5AAW - chains A and C; structure by X-ray diffraction, 3.27 A resolution.

== Chain A ==
Molecule: SCFV513
From: Mus musculus
Notes: fragment: scfv; antibody fragment or engineered binder
Chain sequence (252 residues; each row starts with the number of its first residue; note: 1 number in that range is skipped by the numbering (no residue carries it; nothing is unmodelled there)):
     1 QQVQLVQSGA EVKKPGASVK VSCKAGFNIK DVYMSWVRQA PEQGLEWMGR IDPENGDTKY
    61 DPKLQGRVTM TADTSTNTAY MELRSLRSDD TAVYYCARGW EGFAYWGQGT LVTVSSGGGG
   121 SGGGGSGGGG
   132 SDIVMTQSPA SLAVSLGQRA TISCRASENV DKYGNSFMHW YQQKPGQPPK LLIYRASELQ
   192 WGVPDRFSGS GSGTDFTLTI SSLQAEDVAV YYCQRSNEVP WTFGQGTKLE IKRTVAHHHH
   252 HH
Not modelled in the structure: 1, 117-130, 245-253
Disulfide bonds: C23-C96, C155-C224

== Chain C ==
Molecule: Dengue serotype 4 envelope protein domain 3
From: Dengue virus
Notes: fragment: d3
Chain sequence (115 residues; each row starts with the number of its first residue):
   292 MRIKGMSYTM CSGKFSIDKE MAETQHGTTV VKVKYEGAGA PCKVPIEIRD VNKEKVVGRI
   352 ISSTPLAENT NSVTNIELEP PFGDSYIVIG VGNSALTLHW FRKGSSIGKH HHHHH
Not modelled in the structure: 292-298, 395-406
Disulfide bonds: C302-C333

== Interface between chain A and chain C ==
Residue-residue contacts (46; chain A residue first):
  Q2(A) - N362(C)
  Q4(A) - N362(C)  hydrogen bond
  K30(A) - K310(C)  hydrogen bond (backbone-side chain)
  D31(A) - K310(C)
  D31(A) - K323(C)  salt bridge
  D31(A) - V364(C)
  D31(A) - N366(C)
  V32(A) - D309(C)
  V32(A) - K310(C)
  Y33(A) - D309(C)
  Y33(A) - K310(C)
  Y33(A) - E311(C)  hydrogen bond (side chain-backbone)
  D52(A) - K310(C)  salt bridge
  E54(A) - K310(C)
  E54(A) - K323(C)  salt bridge
  R98(A) - D309(C)  salt bridge
  R98(A) - K325(C)
  R98(A) - N362(C)  hydrogen bond (side chain-backbone)
  R98(A) - V364(C)
  W100(A) - I308(C)  hydrophobic
  W100(A) - D309(C)
  W100(A) - K310(C)
  W100(A) - E311(C)
  E101(A) - S307(C)
  E101(A) - I308(C)  hydrogen bond (side chain-backbone)
  Y105(A) - K325(C)
  Y105(A) - N362(C)  hydrogen bond
  K163(A) - E311(C)  salt bridge
  Y164(A) - E311(C)
  Y164(A) - M312(C)  hydrogen bond (side chain-backbone)
  Y164(A) - T388(C)
  Y164(A) - L389(C)
  Y164(A) - H390(C)  hydrogen bond (backbone-backbone)
  Y164(A) - W391(C)  hydrophobic
  N166(A) - L387(C)
  N166(A) - T388(C)  hydrogen bond (side chain-backbone)
  Y185(A) - K305(C)  hydrogen bond
  Y185(A) - E327(C)
  R186(A) - F306(C)  hydrogen bond (side chain-backbone)
  R186(A) - S307(C)
  R186(A) - L387(C)
  E189(A) - K305(C)
  E189(A) - S385(C)
  L190(A) - K305(C)  hydrogen bond (backbone-side chain)
  Q191(A) - E327(C)
  W192(A) - E327(C)
Also at the interface, not in a pair above, chain A (24 interface residues in all): G99, G165, F168
Also at the interface, not in a pair above, chain C (21 interface residues in all): T361

== In short ==
24 residues of chain A face 21 of chain C across their interface; the contacts include 12 hydrogen bonds and 5
salt bridges. Polar contacts include D31(A)-K323(C), D52(A)-K310(C) and E54(A)-K323(C).
Here chain A is SCFV513 (Mus musculus) and chain C is Dengue serotype 4 envelope protein domain 3 (Dengue
virus). Entry 5AAW (Structure of a redesigned cross-reactive antibody to dengue virus with increased in vivo
potency) was determined by X-ray diffraction together with 5AAM from the same study.
